8ABH - chains P and O of the 20 polymer chains in the assembly; structure by electron microscopy, 3.00 A resolution.

[Chain P]
Molecule: Cytochrome b-c1 complex subunit Rieske, mitochondrial
Organism: Yarrowia lipolytica
Notes: EC 7.1.1.8
UniProtKB: Q6CI02 (Q6CI02_YARLI); numbering as in UniProt (aligned over 1-225)
Amino-acid sequence (225 residues; numbered 1 to 225; the number before each row is that of its first residue):
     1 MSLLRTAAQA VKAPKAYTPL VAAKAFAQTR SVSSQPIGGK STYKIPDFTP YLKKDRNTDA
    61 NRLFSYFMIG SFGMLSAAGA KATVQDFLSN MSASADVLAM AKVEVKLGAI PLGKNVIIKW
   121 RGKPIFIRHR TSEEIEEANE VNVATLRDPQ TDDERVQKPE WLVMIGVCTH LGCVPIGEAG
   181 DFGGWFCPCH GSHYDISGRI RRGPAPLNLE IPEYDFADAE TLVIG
Unresolved in the structure: 1-38, 225
Disulfide bonds: Cys173-Cys189
Metal / ion sites: 2Fe-2S cluster Fe: Cys168, His170, Cys187, His190
Small-molecule neighbours:
  - 2Fe-2S cluster (FES): Cys168, His170, Leu171, Gly172, Cys173, Cys187, Cys189, His190, Gly191, Ser192
  - 1,2-diacyl-sn-glycero-3-phosphocholine (PC1): Tyr66, Ile69, Gly73, Ser76, Ala77
  - phosphatidylethanolamine (PTY), molecule 1: Ile69, Phe72, Gly73, Ser76
  - phosphatidylethanolamine (PTY), molecule 2: Ser76, Gly79, Ala80, Lys81, Ala82, Thr83, Val84, Gln85, Asp86, Phe87

[Chain O]
Molecule: YALI0A17468p
Organism: Yarrowia lipolytica
UniProtKB: Q6CGP7 (Q6CGP7_YARLI); residues 1-330 here = UniProt positions 1-330
Amino-acid sequence (330 residues; each row starts with the number of its first residue):
     1 MRRRRIGVWP ENRRVSRLWV SLSPRSCVTC PVPTNQNPPI NNHHTPILTQ MFKAIPLRQA
    61 LLGISSAVCA GATTTYYYTT KAEAMTAAEH GLHPAEYPWP QNGMLSTFDH ASLRRGYQVY
   121 KEVCAACHSL DRIAWRNLVG VTHTTDEAKA FAEELEYDDE PDDEGNPRKR PGKLADYIPG
   181 PYPNEQAARA ANQGALPPDL SLIAKARHGG ADYIFALLTG YPDEPPAGVV LAPGMNYNPY
   241 FPGGGIGMAR TLFDGVVEYE DGTPATTSQM AKDVAAFLTW AAEPEHDERK KLGLKAIIVI
   301 SAMLGLSVYI KKFKWSPIKN RKFIYNPPKN
Unresolved in the structure: 1-84, 329-330
Metal / ion sites: heme c Fe: His128, Met248
Small-molecule neighbours:
  - heme c (HEC): Val119, Val123, Cys124, Cys127, His128, Asn192, Ala195, Leu196, Pro197, Pro198, Leu200, Ile203, Arg207, Tyr213, Ile214, Leu217, Leu218, Phe241, Ile246, Gly247, Met248, Thr251, Leu252, Val274, Leu278
  - phosphatidylethanolamine (PTY): Leu292, Lys295, Ala296, Val299, Ile300, Met303

[Interface between chain P and chain O]
Pairs across the interface - 31 pairs, chain P then chain O:
  Gly39(P) - Asn326(O)
  Lys40(P) - Asn326(O)  hydrogen bond (backbone-side chain)
  Ser41(P) - Ile324(O)
  Thr42(P) - Asn326(O)
  Lys44(P) - Ile324(O)
  Pro46(P) - Lys322(O)
  Pro46(P) - Ile324(O)
  Phe48(P) - Asn320(O)
  Phe48(P) - Lys322(O)
  Tyr51(P) - Asn320(O)
  Tyr51(P) - Lys322(O)  hydrogen bond
  Ser65(P) - Tyr309(O)
  Ser65(P) - Phe313(O)
  Met68(P) - Leu306(O)
  Met68(P) - Tyr309(O)  hydrophobic
  Ile69(P) - Ile310(O)  hydrophobic
  Ser71(P) - Leu306(O)
  Phe72(P) - Met303(O)
  Phe72(P) - Leu306(O)
  Phe72(P) - Ser307(O)
  Phe72(P) - Ile310(O)  hydrophobic
  Leu75(P) - Ala302(O)  hydrophobic
  Leu75(P) - Met303(O)  hydrophobic
  Leu75(P) - Leu306(O)  hydrophobic
  Ser76(P) - Met303(O)
  Ala95(P) - Arg136(O)
  Asp96(P) - Arg136(O)
  Ala99(P) - Arg136(O)
  Ala99(P) - Ala175(O)  hydrophobic
  Met100(P) - Lys173(O)
  Met100(P) - Ala175(O)  hydrophobic
Also at the interface, not in a pair above, chain P (22 interface residues in all): Asp47, Phe64, Asp86
Also at the interface, not in a pair above, chain O (17 interface residues in all): Leu292, Val299, Tyr325

[Summary]
22 residues of chain P face 17 of chain O across their interface; the contacts include 2 hydrogen bonds. Among
the polar pairs are Lys40(P)-Asn326(O) and Tyr51(P)-Lys322(O). One phosphatidylethanolamine molecule is bound
between chain P and chain O.
Here chain P is Cytochrome b-c1 complex subunit Rieske, mitochondrial and chain O is YALI0A17468p, both from
Yarrowia lipolytica. Entry 8ABH (Complex III2 from Yarrowia lipolytica, antimycin A bound, b-position) was
determined by electron microscopy (same publication as 8AB6, 8AB7, 8AB8, 8AB9, 8ABA, 8ABB and 11 further
entries).
